9ITJ - chains U and S of the 26 polymer chains in the assembly; structure by electron microscopy, 2.84 A resolution.

Chain U:
Molecule: ATP synthase subunit b
Organism: Chloroflexus aurantiacus J-10-fl
UniProtKB: A9WGS8 (ATPF_CHLAA); residues 1-164 here = UniProt positions 1-164
Sequence (164 residues; each row starts with the number of its first residue):
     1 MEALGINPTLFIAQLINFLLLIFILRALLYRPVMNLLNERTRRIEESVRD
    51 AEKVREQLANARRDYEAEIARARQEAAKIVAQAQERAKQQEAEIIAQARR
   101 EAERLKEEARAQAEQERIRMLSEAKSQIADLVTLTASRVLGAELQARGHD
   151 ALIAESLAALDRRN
Unresolved in the structure: 1-7, 161-164

Chain S:
Molecule: ATP synthase subunit delta
Organism: Chloroflexus aurantiacus J-10-fl
UniProtKB: A9WGS7 (ATPD_CHLAA); residues 1-157 here = UniProt positions 1-157
Sequence (157 residues; numbered 1 to 157; the number before each row is that of its first residue):
     1 MATTIDARALAAPLVEALLTTAAEQIRAAAPRIAGLSASEAAAVLPADLL
    51 PQVRNFLLTMAKEGLTGELNAVAAALPGYLETGSRAVDASVTSAIELSAE
   101 QKERITRELQQRYGDVHVTYHVDPTLIGGLIIRVGDQVLDNSLRARLSAI
   151 QRVLQAS
Unresolved in the structure: 1-7, 155-157

Interface between chain U and chain S:
Residue-residue contacts - 22 pairs, chain U then chain S:
  Lys125(U) with Val153(S); Leu154(S), hydrogen bond (side chain-backbone)
  Ser126(U) with Leu154(S)
  Ala129(U) with Val153(S), hydrophobic
  Thr133(U) with Ile150(S)
  Ser137(U) with Arg146(S), hydrogen bond
  His149(U) with Ile95(S)
  Asp150(U) with Gln101(S); Arg104(S), salt bridge
  Leu152(U) with Gly128(S); Gly129(S); Leu130(S)
  Ile153(U) with Leu97(S), hydrophobic; Gln101(S); Leu130(S), hydrophobic
  Glu155(U) with Asn141(S), hydrogen bond
  Ser156(U) with Leu130(S); Leu139(S)
  Leu157(U) with Glu108(S)
  Leu160(U) with Leu109(S), hydrophobic; Arg112(S); Leu139(S), hydrophobic
Also at the interface, not in a pair above, chain U (18 interface residues in all): Asp130, Leu140, Leu144, Ala154, Ala159
Also at the interface, not in a pair above, chain S (20 interface residues in all): Ile105, Gln111, Ile127, Ile132

Summary:
Chain U and chain S form an interface of 18 and 20 residues respectively; the contacts include 3 hydrogen
bonds and 1 salt bridge. Polar pairs include Asp150(U)-Arg104(S), Lys125(U)-Leu154(S) and Ser137(U)-Arg146(S).
Chain U is ATP synthase subunit b and chain S is ATP synthase subunit delta, both from Chloroflexus
aurantiacus J-10-fl; the structure, Chloroflexus aurantiacus ATP synthase, state 1, was determined by electron
microscopy, deposited together with 9ITK, 9ITL, 9ITM, 9ITN, 9ITO, 9ITP and 11 further entries.
